Entry 6C5U (X-ray diffraction, 2.41 A resolution); this record covers chain A.

[Chain A]
Name: Bifunctional AAC/APH
Organism: Staphylococcus aureus
Notes: EC 2.3.1.-, 2.7.1.190
UniProtKB: P0A0C1 (AACA_STAAU); residue numbers follow UniProt; this construct covers 175-479
Amino-acid sequence (305 residues; each row starts with the number of its first residue):
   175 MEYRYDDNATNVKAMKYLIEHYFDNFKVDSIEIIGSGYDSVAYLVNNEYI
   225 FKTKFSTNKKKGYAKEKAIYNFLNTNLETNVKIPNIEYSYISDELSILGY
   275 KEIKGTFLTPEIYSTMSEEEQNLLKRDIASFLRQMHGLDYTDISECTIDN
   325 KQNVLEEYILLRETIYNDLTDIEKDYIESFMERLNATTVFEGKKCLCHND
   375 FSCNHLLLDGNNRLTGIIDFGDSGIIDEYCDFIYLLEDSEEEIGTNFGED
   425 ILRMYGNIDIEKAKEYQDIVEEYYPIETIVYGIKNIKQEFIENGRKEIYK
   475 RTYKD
Disordered / not traced: 175-180, 231-236
Ion coordination: Mg2+ site 1: Asp393 (together with GMP-PNP)
Residues lining bound ligands:
  - GMP-PNP (GNP; phosphoaminophosphonic acid-guanylate ester): Ile208, Gly209, Ser210, Gly211, Ser214, Ala216, Ile224, Lys226, Tyr237, Tyr274, Glu276, Ile277, Phe281, Asn378, His379, Leu381, Ile392, Asp393
  - ribostamycin (RIO): Asp374, Ser376, Asn378, His379, Tyr408, Glu411, Ser413, Glu415, Glu416, Glu445, Tyr448
What the authors report for this chain:
  - binding site for ribostamycin: Ser376, Tyr448
  - conformationally variable residues (domain motion): Pro449

[Overview]
Chain A binds GMP-PNP and ribostamycin. From the paper: a binding site for ribostamycin at Ser376 and Tyr448;
conformational variability at Pro449.
Chain A is Bifunctional AAC/APH (Staphylococcus aureus); the structure, Aminoglycoside Phosphotransferase
(2'')-Ia in complex with GMPPNP, Magnesium, and Ribostamycin, Alternate form, was determined by X-ray
diffraction together with 6CAV, 6CEY, 6CGD, 6CGG and 6CH4 from the same study.
